Entry 7TBD (X-ray diffraction, 2.22 A resolution); this record covers chain A.

# Chain A
Name: Plasmepsin X
Organism: Plasmodium vivax
Notes: EC 3.4.23.1
UniProt: A0A1G4H6I9 (A0A1G4H6I9_PLAVI); residue numbers follow UniProt; this construct covers 184-545
Sequence (379 residues; numbered 184 to 562; the number before each row is that of its first residue):
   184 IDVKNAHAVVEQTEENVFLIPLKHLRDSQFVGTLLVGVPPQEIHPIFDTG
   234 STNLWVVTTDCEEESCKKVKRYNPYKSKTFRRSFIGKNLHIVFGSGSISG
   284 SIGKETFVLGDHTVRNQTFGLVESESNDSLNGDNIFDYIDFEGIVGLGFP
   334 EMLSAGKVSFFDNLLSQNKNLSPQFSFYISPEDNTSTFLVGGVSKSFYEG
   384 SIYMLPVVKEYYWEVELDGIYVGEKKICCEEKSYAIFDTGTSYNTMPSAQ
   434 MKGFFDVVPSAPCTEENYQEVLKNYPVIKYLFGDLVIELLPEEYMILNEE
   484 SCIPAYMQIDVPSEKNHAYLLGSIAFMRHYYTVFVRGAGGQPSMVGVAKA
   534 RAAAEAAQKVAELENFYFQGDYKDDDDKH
Unresolved in the structure: 184-186, 311-316, 550-562
Construct notes: expression tag (546-562)
Disulfide bonds: Cys244-Cys249, Cys411-Cys412, Cys446-Cys485
Covalently attached groups: N-acetylglucosamine (NAG) linked to Asn299
Residues lining bound ligands: I0L ((4R)-4-[(2E)-4,4-diethyl-2-imino-6-oxo-1,3-diazinan-1-yl]-N-[(4S)-2,2-dimethyl-3,4-dihydro-2H-1-benzopyran-4-yl]-3,4-dihydro-2H-1-benzopyran-6-carboxamide): Asp210, Ser211, Gln212, Ile229, Asp231, Gly233, Ser234, Ile274, Phe276, Ser278, Ile281, Ile318, Phe319, Ile322, Phe324, Ile327, Asp421, Gly423, Thr424, Ser425, Ile492, Leu503

# In short
Ligands of chain A: compound I0L. N-acetylglucosamine is covalently linked to Asn299.
Chain A is Plasmepsin X (Plasmodium vivax); the structure, Crystal structure of Plasmepsin X from Plasmodium
vivax in complex with WM382, was determined by X-ray diffraction together with 7TBB, 7TBC and 7TBE from the
same study.
